PDB entry 8YYX | electron microscopy, 2.84 A resolution | chains B and C of the 5 polymer chains in the assembly

== Chain B ==
Protein: Guanine nucleotide-binding protein G(I)/G(S)/G(T) subunit beta-1
Source organism: Homo sapiens
UniProt: P62873 (GBB1_HUMAN); residue numbers follow UniProt; this construct covers 2-340
Amino-acid sequence (339 residues; numbered 2 to 340; the number before each row is that of its first residue):
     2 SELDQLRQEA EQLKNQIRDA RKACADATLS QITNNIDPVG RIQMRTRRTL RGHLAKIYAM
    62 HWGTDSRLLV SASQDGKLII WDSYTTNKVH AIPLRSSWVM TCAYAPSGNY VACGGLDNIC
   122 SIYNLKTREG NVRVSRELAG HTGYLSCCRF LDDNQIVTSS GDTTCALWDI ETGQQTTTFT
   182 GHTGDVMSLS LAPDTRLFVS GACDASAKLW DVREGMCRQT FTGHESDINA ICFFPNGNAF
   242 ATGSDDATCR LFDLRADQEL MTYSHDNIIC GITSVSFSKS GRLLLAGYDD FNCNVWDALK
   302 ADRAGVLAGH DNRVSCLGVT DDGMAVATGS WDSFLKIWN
UniProt features mapped onto this chain:
  - modified residue: Ser-2 (N-acetylserine), His-266 (Phosphohistidine)
  - natural variant: Leu-30 (L30F: In MRD42; uncertain significance), Arg-52 (R52G: In MRD42), Gly-64 (G64V: In MRD42), Asp-76 (D76E: In MRD42; D76G: In MRD42), Gly-77 (G77S: In MRD42), Lys-78 (K78R: In MRD42), Ile-80 (I80N: In MRD42; I80T: In MRD42), His-91 (H91R: In MRD42; uncertain significance), Ala-92 (A92T: In MRD42), Pro-94 (P94S: In MRD42), Leu-95 (L95P: In MRD42), Arg-96 (R96L: In MRD42), 5 further natural variant entries in UniProt

== Chain C ==
Protein: Guanine nucleotide-binding protein G(i) subunit alpha-1, Guanine nucleotide-binding protein G(q) subunit alpha
Source organism: Homo sapiens
UniProt: chimeric construct of P63096, P50148: residues 1-329 from P63096 (GNAI1_HUMAN) positions 1-329 (same numbers); residues 330-354 from P50148 positions 335-359 (UniProt number = residue number + 5)
Amino-acid sequence (354 residues; numbered 1 to 354; the number before each row is that of its first residue):
     1 MGCTLSAEDK AAVERSKMID RNLREDGEKA AREVKLLLLG AGESGKSTIV KQMKIIHEAG
    61 YSEEECKQYK AVVYSNTIQS IIAIIRAMGR LKIDFGDSAR ADDARQLFVL AGAAEEGFMT
   121 AELAGVIKRL WKDSGVQACF NRSREYQLND SAAYYLNDLD RIAQPNYIPT QQDVLRTRVK
   181 TTGIVETHFT FKDLHFKMFD VGAQRSERKK WIHCFEGVTA IIFCVALSDY DLVLAEDEEM
   241 NRMHESMKLF DSICNNKWFT DTSIILFLNK KDLFEEKIKK SPLTICYPEY AGSNTYEEAA
   301 AYIQCQFEDL NKRKDTKEIY THFTCSTDTE NIRFVFAAVK DTILQLNLKE YNLV
Disordered / not traced: 1, 54-181
Sequence notes: engineered mutation Ala-203 (Gly in P63096), Ser-326 (Ala in P63096)
UniProt features mapped onto this chain:
  - region: Lys-35 to Thr-48 (G1 motif), Asp-173 to Thr-181 (G2 motif), Phe-196 to Gly-202, Gln-204, Arg-205 (G3 motif), Ile-265 to Asp-272 (G4 motif), Thr-324, Cys-325, Thr-327 to Thr-329 (G5 motif)
  - binding site (GTP): Glu-43 to Thr-48, Ser-151, Leu-175 to Thr-181, Asp-200 to Gly-202, Gln-204, Asn-269 to Asp-272
  - binding site (Mg(2+)): Ser-47, Thr-181
  - modified residue: Arg-178 (ADP-ribosylarginine), Gln-204 (Deamidated glutamine)
  - lipidation: Gly-2 (N-myristoyl glycine), Cys-3 (S-palmitoyl cysteine)

== Interface between chain B and chain C ==
Pairs across the interface (41):
  Gly-53(B) / Leu-23(C)
  Leu-55(B) / Gly-27(C)
  Lys-57(B) / His-213(C)  hydrogen bond (side chain-backbone)
  Lys-57(B) / Glu-216(C)  salt bridge
  Tyr-59(B) / His-213(C)
  Tyr-59(B) / Cys-214(C)
  Gln-75(B) / Cys-214(C)
  Lys-78(B) / Leu-23(C)
  Ile-80(B) / Leu-23(C)  hydrophobic
  Asn-88(B) / Val-13(C)
  Asn-88(B) / Ser-16(C)
  Lys-89(B) / Ser-16(C)
  Lys-89(B) / Ile-19(C)
  Lys-89(B) / Asp-20(C)  salt bridge
  Val-90(B) / Arg-15(C)  hydrogen bond (backbone-side chain)
  His-91(B) / Arg-15(C)
  Ala-92(B) / Ile-19(C)  hydrophobic
  Trp-99(B) / Ile-184(C)
  Trp-99(B) / Glu-186(C)  hydrogen bond
  Trp-99(B) / Phe-199(C)  hydrophobic
  Trp-99(B) / Cys-214(C)
  Trp-99(B) / Phe-215(C)  hydrophobic
  Leu-117(B) / Gly-183(C)
  Leu-117(B) / Ile-184(C)
  Leu-117(B) / Gln-204(C)  hydrogen bond (backbone-side chain)
  Asn-119(B) / Thr-182(C)  hydrogen bond
  Asn-119(B) / Gly-183(C)
  Asn-119(B) / Gln-204(C)
  Tyr-145(B) / Gln-204(C)
  Tyr-145(B) / Ser-206(C)
  Tyr-145(B) / Lys-210(C)
  Tyr-145(B) / Trp-211(C)
  Asp-186(B) / Ser-206(C)
  Asp-186(B) / Glu-207(C)  hydrogen bond (side chain-backbone)
  Met-188(B) / Lys-210(C)
  Cys-204(B) / Lys-210(C)
  Asp-228(B) / Lys-209(C)  salt bridge
  Asp-228(B) / Lys-210(C)  salt bridge
  Asn-230(B) / Lys-210(C)  hydrogen bond
  Arg-314(B) / Trp-258(C)
  Trp-332(B) / Trp-258(C)  hydrophobic
Interface residues without a listed pair, chain B (26 interface residues in all): Met-101, Gly-162, Asp-246
Interface residues without a listed pair, chain C (24 interface residues in all): Ala-12

== Summary ==
The interface between chain B and chain C involves 26 residues on one side and 24 on the other; the contacts
include 7 hydrogen bonds and 4 salt bridges. Polar contacts include Lys-57(B)/Glu-216(C), Lys-89(B)/Asp-20(C)
and Asp-228(B)/Lys-209(C).
Here chain B is Guanine nucleotide-binding protein G(I)/G(S)/G(T) subunit beta-1 and chain C is Guanine
nucleotide-binding protein G(i) subunit alpha-1, Guanine nucleotide-binding protein G(q) subunit alpha, both
from Homo sapiens. Entry 8YYX (Cryo-EM structure of OXGR1 bound to leukotriene E4 and Gq proteins) was
determined by electron microscopy.
